5TRM - chains Q and O of the 24 polymer chains in the assembly; structure by X-ray diffraction, 2.90 A resolution.

[Chain Q (and O)]
Protein: Histone acetyltransferase KAT2A
From: Homo sapiens
Notes: EC 2.3.1.48; fragment: catalytic domain; chain O of this document is another copy of the same molecule, construct and numbering; everything in this record applies to it too
Reference sequence: Q92830 (KAT2A_HUMAN); residues 497-662 here = UniProt positions 497-662
Chain sequence (168 residues; row label = number of the first residue in the row):
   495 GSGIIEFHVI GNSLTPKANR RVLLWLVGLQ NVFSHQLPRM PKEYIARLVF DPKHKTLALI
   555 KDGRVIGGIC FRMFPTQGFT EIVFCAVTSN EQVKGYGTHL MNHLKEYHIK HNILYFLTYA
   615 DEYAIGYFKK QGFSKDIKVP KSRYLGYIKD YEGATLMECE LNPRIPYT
Unresolved in the structure: 495-498, 509-512, 659-662 (chain O: 495-498, 509-511)
Sequence notes: expression tag (495-496)
UniProt features mapped onto this chain:
  - region: Leu639 to Ala648 (Loop 3)
  - active site: Glu575 (Proton donor/acceptor)
  - binding site (acetyl-CoA): Cys579 to Val581, Gln586 to Thr592, Tyr617
  - binding site (succinyl-CoA): Cys579 to Val581, Gln586 to Thr592, Tyr617
  - modified residue: Lys549 (N6-acetyllysine)
  - mutagenesis: Lys549 (K549Q: Mimics acetylation; reduced ability to acetylate and inhibit PPARGC1A. Strongly reduced ability to acetylate and inhibit PPARGC1A; when associated with A-307 and A-735), Met567 (M567A: Reduced ability to acetylate and inhibit PPARGC1A), Glu575 (E575A: Catalytically dead mutant; abolished acyltransferase activity; when associated with A-615), Tyr601 (Y601F: Reduced ability to acetylate and inhibit PPARGC1A), Asp615 (D615A: Catalytically dead mutant; abolished acyltransferase activity; when associated with A-575), Tyr621 to Phe622 (Abolised protein acetyltransferase activity), Tyr645 (Y645A: Reduced histone succinylation without affecting histone acetylation. Reduced gene expression)
Reported in the primary citation:
  - mutagenesis - Y645A: unchanged catalytic activity on acetyl-CoA
  - mutagenesis - Y645A: decreased catalytic activity on histone H3 succinylation
  - mutagenesis - Y645A: decreased growth

[Interface between chain Q and chain O]
Pairs across the interface - 26 pairs, chain Q then chain O:
  Arg514(Q) with Arg541(O), hydrogen bond (side chain-backbone); Phe544(O); Asp545(O); Pro546(O)
  Leu517(Q) with Asn506(O); Leu517(O), hydrophobic; Phe544(O), hydrophobic
  Leu518(Q) with Phe544(O), hydrophobic
  Val521(Q) with Gln524(O); Ala540(O), hydrophobic; Phe544(O), hydrophobic
  Gln524(Q) with Val521(O); Gln524(O); Asn525(O), hydrogen bond
  Asn525(Q) with Gln524(O), hydrogen bond; Asn525(O), hydrogen bond; Lys536(O)
  Ser528(Q) with His529(O)
  Lys536(Q) with Asn525(O); His529(O), hydrogen bond
  Glu537(Q) with Arg558(O)
  Ala540(Q) with Val521(O), hydrophobic
  Phe544(Q) with Leu517(O), hydrophobic; Leu518(O), hydrophobic; Val521(O), hydrophobic
  Arg558(Q) with Glu537(O), salt bridge
Interface residues without a listed pair, chain Q (13 interface residues in all): His529

[Summary]
Chain Q and chain O form an interface of 13 and 15 residues respectively; the contacts include 5 hydrogen
bonds and 1 salt bridge. Among the polar pairs are Arg558(Q)-Glu537(O), Arg514(Q)-Arg541(O) and
Gln524(Q)-Asn525(O). The paper reports that Y645A of chain Q reduces catalytic activity on histone H3
succinylation; Y645A of chain Q reduces growth.
Both chains are Histone acetyltransferase KAT2A (Homo sapiens). Entry 5TRM (Crystal structure of human GCN5
histone acetyltransferase domain) was determined by X-ray diffraction together with 5TRL from the same study.
